4OOL - chain A; structure by X-ray diffraction, 2.30 A resolution.

[Chain A]
Protein: Cell division protein FtsI [Peptidoglycan synthetase]
Source organism: Pseudomonas aeruginosa PA1R
Notes: EC 2.4.1.129; fragment: penicillin binding protein
UniProtKB: U6AVY0 (U6AVY0_PSEAI); residues 50-579 here = UniProt positions 50-579
Amino-acid sequence (538 residues; row label = number of the first residue in the row):
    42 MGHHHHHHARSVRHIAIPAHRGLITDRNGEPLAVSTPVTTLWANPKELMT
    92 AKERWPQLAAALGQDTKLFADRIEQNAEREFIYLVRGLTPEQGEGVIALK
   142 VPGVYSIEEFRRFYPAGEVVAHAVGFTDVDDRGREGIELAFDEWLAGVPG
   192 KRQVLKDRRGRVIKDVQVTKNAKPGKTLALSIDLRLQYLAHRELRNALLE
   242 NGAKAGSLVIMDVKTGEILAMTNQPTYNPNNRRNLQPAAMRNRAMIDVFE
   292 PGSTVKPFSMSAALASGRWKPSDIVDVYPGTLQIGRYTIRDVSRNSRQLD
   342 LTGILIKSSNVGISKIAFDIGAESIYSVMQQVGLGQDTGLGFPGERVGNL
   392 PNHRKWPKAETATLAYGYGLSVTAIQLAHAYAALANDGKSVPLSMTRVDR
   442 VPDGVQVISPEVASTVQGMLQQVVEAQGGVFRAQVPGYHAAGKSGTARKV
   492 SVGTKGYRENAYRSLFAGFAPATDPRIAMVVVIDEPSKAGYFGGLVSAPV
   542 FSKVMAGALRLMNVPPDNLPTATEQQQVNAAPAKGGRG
Unresolved in the structure: 42-52, 491-500, 562-579
Sequence notes: initiating methionine (42); expression tag (43-49)
Covalently attached groups: compound 2U2 linked to Ser294
Small-molecule neighbours: 2U2 ((2E)-2-({[(2S)-2-{[(2Z)-2-(2-amino-1,3-thiazol-4-yl)-2-{[(1,5-dihydroxy-4-oxo-1,4-dihydropyridin-2-yl)methoxy]imino}acetyl]amino}-3-oxopropyl]oxy}imino)pentanedioic acid): Glu291, Gly293, Lys297, Tyr328, Thr329, Arg331, Asp332, Val333, Ser334, Lys348, Ser349, Asn351, Tyr407, Gly408, Tyr409, Lys484, Ser485, Gly486, Thr487, Ala488, Arg489, Phe533, Gly534, Gly535

[Summary]
Compound 2U2 is covalently linked to Ser294.
Chain A is Cell division protein FtsI [Peptidoglycan synthetase] (Pseudomonas aeruginosa PA1R); the structure,
Crystal structure of PBP3 in complex with compound 14
((2E)-2-({[(2S)-2-{[(2Z)-2-(2-amino-1,3-thiazol-4-yl)-2-{[(1,5-dihydroxy-4-oxo-1,4-dihydropyridin-2-yl)methoxy]imino}acetyl]amino}-3-oxopropyl]oxy}imino)pentanedioic
acid), was determined by X-ray diffraction, deposited together with 4OOM and 4OON.
